Entry 4TKV (X-ray diffraction, 1.50 A resolution); this record covers chains B and D of the 4 polymer chains in the assembly.

Chain B (and D):
Name: Nitrogenase molybdenum-iron protein beta chain
Source organism: Azotobacter vinelandii
Notes: EC 1.18.6.1; chain D of this document is another copy of the same molecule, construct and numbering; everything in this record applies to it too
UniProtKB: P07329 (NIFK_AZOVI); numbering as in UniProt (aligned over 1-523)
Amino-acid sequence (523 residues; each row starts with the number of its first residue):
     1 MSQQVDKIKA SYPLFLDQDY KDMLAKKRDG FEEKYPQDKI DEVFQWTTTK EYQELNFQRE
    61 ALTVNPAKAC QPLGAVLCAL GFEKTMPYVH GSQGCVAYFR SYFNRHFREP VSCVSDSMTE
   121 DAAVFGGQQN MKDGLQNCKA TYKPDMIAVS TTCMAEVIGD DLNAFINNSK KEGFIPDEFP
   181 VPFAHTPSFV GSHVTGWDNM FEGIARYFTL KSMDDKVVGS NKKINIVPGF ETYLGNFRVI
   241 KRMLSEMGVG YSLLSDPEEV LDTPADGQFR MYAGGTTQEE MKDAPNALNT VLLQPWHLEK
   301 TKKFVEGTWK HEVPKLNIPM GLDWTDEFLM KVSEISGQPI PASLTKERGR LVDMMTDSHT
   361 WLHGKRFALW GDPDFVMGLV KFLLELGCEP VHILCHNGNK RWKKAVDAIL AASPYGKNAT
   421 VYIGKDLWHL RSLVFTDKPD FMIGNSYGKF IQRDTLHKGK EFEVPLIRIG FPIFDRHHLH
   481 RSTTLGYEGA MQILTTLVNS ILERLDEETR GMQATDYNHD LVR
Unresolved in the structure: 1
Bound ions: fe(8)-S(7) cluster Fe: Cys70, Cys95, Cys153 (shared with 3 residues of chain A); Fe2+ site 1: Arg108, Glu109 (shared with Asp353(D), Asp357(D) of chain D); Fe2+ site 2: Asp353, Asp357 (shared with Arg108(D), Glu109(D) of chain D)
Ligand contacts:
  - fe(8)-S(7) cluster (CLF): Cys70, Pro72, Ser92, Gly94, Cys95, Tyr98, Phe99, Thr152, Cys153, Ser188
  - carbon monoxide (CMO): Leu466, Ile467, Arg468
UniProt features mapped onto this chain:
  - binding site ([8Fe-7S] cluster): Cys70, Cys95, Cys153, Ser188
What the authors report for this chain:
  - binding site for the ligand ICE: Phe450
  - binding site for carbon monoxide: Arg453

How chain B and chain D interact:
Pairs across the interface - 130 pairs, chain B then chain D:
  Ser11(B) - Tyr517(D)  hydrogen bond (backbone-side chain)
  Ser11(B) - Asn518(D)  hydrogen bond
  Tyr12(B) - Glu508(D)  hydrogen bond
  Tyr12(B) - Thr509(D)
  Tyr12(B) - Tyr517(D)
  Tyr12(B) - Asn518(D)
  Phe15(B) - Tyr517(D)
  Leu16(B) - Ala514(D)
  Lys34(B) - Gln513(D)  hydrogen bond
  Gln37(B) - Gln513(D)  hydrogen bond
  Phe44(B) - Met512(D)  hydrophobic
  Arg108(B) - Asp357(D)
  Arg108(B) - Arg523(D)  hydrogen bond (side chain-backbone)
  Glu109(B) - Asp353(D)
  Arg238(B) - Arg350(D)
  Glu259(B) - Lys346(D)  salt bridge
  Glu259(B) - Arg350(D)  salt bridge
  Asp262(B) - Arg350(D)  salt bridge
  Pro264(B) - Lys346(D)
  Pro264(B) - Gly349(D)
  Ala265(B) - Gly349(D)  hydrogen bond (backbone-backbone)
  Ala265(B) - Val352(D)
  Ala265(B) - Asp353(D)
  Lys346(B) - Glu259(D)  salt bridge
  Lys346(B) - Pro264(D)
  Gly349(B) - Pro264(D)
  Gly349(B) - Ala265(D)  hydrogen bond (backbone-backbone)
  Arg350(B) - Arg238(D)
  Arg350(B) - Glu259(D)  salt bridge
  Arg350(B) - Asp262(D)  salt bridge
  Val352(B) - Ala265(D)
  Asp353(B) - Glu109(D)
  Asp353(B) - Ala265(D)
  Met354(B) - His478(D)
  Met354(B) - Arg481(D)
  Asp357(B) - Arg108(D)
  Asp357(B) - His477(D)
  Asp357(B) - His478(D)
  Ser358(B) - His477(D)  hydrogen bond
  Ser358(B) - His478(D)  hydrogen bond
  Trp361(B) - His477(D)
  Ser446(B) - Leu521(D)
  Tyr447(B) - Leu521(D)  hydrophobic
  Lys449(B) - Asp506(D)  salt bridge
  Lys449(B) - His519(D)
  Lys449(B) - Asp520(D)  hydrogen bond (side chain-backbone)
  Phe450(B) - His519(D)
  Gln452(B) - Arg510(D)
  Arg453(B) - Arg510(D)
  Arg453(B) - Met512(D)  hydrogen bond
  Arg453(B) - Asp516(D)  salt bridge
  Asp454(B) - Met512(D)
  Leu456(B) - Arg510(D)
  His457(B) - Met512(D)
  Glu463(B) - Arg510(D)  salt bridge
  Arg468(B) - Asp506(D)  salt bridge
  Phe474(B) - Leu521(D)
  Phe474(B) - Val522(D)
  Phe474(B) - Arg523(D)  hydrogen bond (backbone-backbone)
  Asp475(B) - Leu502(D)
  Asp475(B) - Asp506(D)
  Asp475(B) - Leu521(D)
  Asp475(B) - Arg523(D)
  Arg476(B) - Asn499(D)
  Arg476(B) - Leu502(D)
  Arg476(B) - Glu503(D)
  Arg476(B) - Asp506(D)  salt bridge
  His477(B) - Asp357(D)
  His477(B) - Ser358(D)  hydrogen bond
  His477(B) - Trp361(D)
  His477(B) - Thr495(D)
  His477(B) - Val498(D)
  His477(B) - Asn499(D)  hydrogen bond (backbone-side chain)
  His477(B) - Leu502(D)
  His477(B) - Arg523(D)  hydrogen bond (side chain-backbone)
  His478(B) - Met354(D)
  His478(B) - Asp357(D)
  His478(B) - Ser358(D)  hydrogen bond
  His478(B) - Leu494(D)
  His478(B) - Thr495(D)
  Leu479(B) - Asn499(D)
  Arg481(B) - Met354(D)
  Arg481(B) - Met491(D)
  Met491(B) - Arg481(D)
  Leu494(B) - His478(D)
  Thr495(B) - His477(D)
  Thr495(B) - His478(D)
  Val498(B) - His477(D)
  Asn499(B) - Arg476(D)
  Asn499(B) - His477(D)  hydrogen bond (side chain-backbone)
  Asn499(B) - Leu479(D)
  Leu502(B) - Asp475(D)
  Leu502(B) - Arg476(D)
  Leu502(B) - His477(D)
  Glu503(B) - Arg476(D)
  Leu505(B) - Tyr12(D)  hydrophobic
  Asp506(B) - Lys449(D)  salt bridge
  Asp506(B) - Arg468(D)  salt bridge
  Asp506(B) - Asp475(D)
  Asp506(B) - Arg476(D)  salt bridge
  Glu508(B) - Tyr12(D)  hydrogen bond
  Thr509(B) - Tyr12(D)
  Arg510(B) - Gln452(D)
  Arg510(B) - Arg453(D)
  Arg510(B) - Leu456(D)
  Arg510(B) - Glu463(D)
  Met512(B) - Arg453(D)  hydrogen bond
  Met512(B) - Asp454(D)
  Met512(B) - His457(D)
  Gln513(B) - Lys34(D)  hydrogen bond
  Gln513(B) - Gln37(D)  hydrogen bond
  Ala514(B) - Leu16(D)
  Asp516(B) - Arg453(D)  salt bridge
  Tyr517(B) - Ser11(D)  hydrogen bond (side chain-backbone)
  Tyr517(B) - Tyr12(D)
  Tyr517(B) - Phe15(D)
  Asn518(B) - Ser11(D)
  Asn518(B) - Tyr12(D)
  His519(B) - Lys449(D)
  His519(B) - Phe450(D)
  Asp520(B) - Lys449(D)  hydrogen bond (backbone-side chain)
  Leu521(B) - Ser446(D)
  Leu521(B) - Tyr447(D)  hydrophobic
  Leu521(B) - Phe450(D)  hydrophobic
  Leu521(B) - Phe474(D)
  Leu521(B) - Asp475(D)
  Val522(B) - Phe474(D)
  Arg523(B) - Arg108(D)  hydrogen bond (backbone-side chain)
  Arg523(B) - Phe474(D)  hydrogen bond (backbone-backbone)
  Arg523(B) - His477(D)  hydrogen bond (backbone-side chain)
Also at the interface, not in a pair above, chain B (70 interface residues in all): Pro13, Ile40, Arg105, Glu258, Thr263, Thr515
Also at the interface, not in a pair above, chain D (70 interface residues in all): Pro13, Ile40, Phe44, Arg105, Glu258, Thr263, Leu505, Thr515

Overview:
Chain B and chain D each contribute 70 residues to their interface, with 27 hydrogen bonds and 15 salt
bridges. Among the polar pairs are Glu259(B)-Lys346(D), Glu259(B)-Arg350(D) and Asp262(B)-Arg350(D). Chain B
binds fe(8)-S(7) cluster and carbon monoxide. From the paper: a binding site for the ligand ICE at Phe450(B);
a binding site for carbon monoxide at Arg453(B).
Chain B and chain D are both Nitrogenase molybdenum-iron protein beta chain (Azotobacter vinelandii); the
structure, CO-bound Nitrogenase MoFe-protein from A. vinelandii, was determined by X-ray diffraction together
with 4TKU from the same study.
